PDB entry 6SL0 | electron microscopy, 3.70 A resolution | chains A and B

== Chain A (and B) ==
Name: Serine/threonine-protein kinase Tel1
Source organism: Chaetomium thermophilum (strain DSM 1495 / CBS 144.50 / IMI 039719)
Notes: EC 2.7.11.1; chain B of this document is another copy of the same molecule, construct and numbering; everything in this record applies to it too
UniProt: G0S4S9 (G0S4S9_CHATD); the construct has insertions or renumbered stretches relative to UniProt, so the offset changes along the chain: 1-2847 = UniProt 1-2847; 2867-2944 = UniProt 2848-2925
Sequence (2944 residues; row label = number of the first residue in the row):
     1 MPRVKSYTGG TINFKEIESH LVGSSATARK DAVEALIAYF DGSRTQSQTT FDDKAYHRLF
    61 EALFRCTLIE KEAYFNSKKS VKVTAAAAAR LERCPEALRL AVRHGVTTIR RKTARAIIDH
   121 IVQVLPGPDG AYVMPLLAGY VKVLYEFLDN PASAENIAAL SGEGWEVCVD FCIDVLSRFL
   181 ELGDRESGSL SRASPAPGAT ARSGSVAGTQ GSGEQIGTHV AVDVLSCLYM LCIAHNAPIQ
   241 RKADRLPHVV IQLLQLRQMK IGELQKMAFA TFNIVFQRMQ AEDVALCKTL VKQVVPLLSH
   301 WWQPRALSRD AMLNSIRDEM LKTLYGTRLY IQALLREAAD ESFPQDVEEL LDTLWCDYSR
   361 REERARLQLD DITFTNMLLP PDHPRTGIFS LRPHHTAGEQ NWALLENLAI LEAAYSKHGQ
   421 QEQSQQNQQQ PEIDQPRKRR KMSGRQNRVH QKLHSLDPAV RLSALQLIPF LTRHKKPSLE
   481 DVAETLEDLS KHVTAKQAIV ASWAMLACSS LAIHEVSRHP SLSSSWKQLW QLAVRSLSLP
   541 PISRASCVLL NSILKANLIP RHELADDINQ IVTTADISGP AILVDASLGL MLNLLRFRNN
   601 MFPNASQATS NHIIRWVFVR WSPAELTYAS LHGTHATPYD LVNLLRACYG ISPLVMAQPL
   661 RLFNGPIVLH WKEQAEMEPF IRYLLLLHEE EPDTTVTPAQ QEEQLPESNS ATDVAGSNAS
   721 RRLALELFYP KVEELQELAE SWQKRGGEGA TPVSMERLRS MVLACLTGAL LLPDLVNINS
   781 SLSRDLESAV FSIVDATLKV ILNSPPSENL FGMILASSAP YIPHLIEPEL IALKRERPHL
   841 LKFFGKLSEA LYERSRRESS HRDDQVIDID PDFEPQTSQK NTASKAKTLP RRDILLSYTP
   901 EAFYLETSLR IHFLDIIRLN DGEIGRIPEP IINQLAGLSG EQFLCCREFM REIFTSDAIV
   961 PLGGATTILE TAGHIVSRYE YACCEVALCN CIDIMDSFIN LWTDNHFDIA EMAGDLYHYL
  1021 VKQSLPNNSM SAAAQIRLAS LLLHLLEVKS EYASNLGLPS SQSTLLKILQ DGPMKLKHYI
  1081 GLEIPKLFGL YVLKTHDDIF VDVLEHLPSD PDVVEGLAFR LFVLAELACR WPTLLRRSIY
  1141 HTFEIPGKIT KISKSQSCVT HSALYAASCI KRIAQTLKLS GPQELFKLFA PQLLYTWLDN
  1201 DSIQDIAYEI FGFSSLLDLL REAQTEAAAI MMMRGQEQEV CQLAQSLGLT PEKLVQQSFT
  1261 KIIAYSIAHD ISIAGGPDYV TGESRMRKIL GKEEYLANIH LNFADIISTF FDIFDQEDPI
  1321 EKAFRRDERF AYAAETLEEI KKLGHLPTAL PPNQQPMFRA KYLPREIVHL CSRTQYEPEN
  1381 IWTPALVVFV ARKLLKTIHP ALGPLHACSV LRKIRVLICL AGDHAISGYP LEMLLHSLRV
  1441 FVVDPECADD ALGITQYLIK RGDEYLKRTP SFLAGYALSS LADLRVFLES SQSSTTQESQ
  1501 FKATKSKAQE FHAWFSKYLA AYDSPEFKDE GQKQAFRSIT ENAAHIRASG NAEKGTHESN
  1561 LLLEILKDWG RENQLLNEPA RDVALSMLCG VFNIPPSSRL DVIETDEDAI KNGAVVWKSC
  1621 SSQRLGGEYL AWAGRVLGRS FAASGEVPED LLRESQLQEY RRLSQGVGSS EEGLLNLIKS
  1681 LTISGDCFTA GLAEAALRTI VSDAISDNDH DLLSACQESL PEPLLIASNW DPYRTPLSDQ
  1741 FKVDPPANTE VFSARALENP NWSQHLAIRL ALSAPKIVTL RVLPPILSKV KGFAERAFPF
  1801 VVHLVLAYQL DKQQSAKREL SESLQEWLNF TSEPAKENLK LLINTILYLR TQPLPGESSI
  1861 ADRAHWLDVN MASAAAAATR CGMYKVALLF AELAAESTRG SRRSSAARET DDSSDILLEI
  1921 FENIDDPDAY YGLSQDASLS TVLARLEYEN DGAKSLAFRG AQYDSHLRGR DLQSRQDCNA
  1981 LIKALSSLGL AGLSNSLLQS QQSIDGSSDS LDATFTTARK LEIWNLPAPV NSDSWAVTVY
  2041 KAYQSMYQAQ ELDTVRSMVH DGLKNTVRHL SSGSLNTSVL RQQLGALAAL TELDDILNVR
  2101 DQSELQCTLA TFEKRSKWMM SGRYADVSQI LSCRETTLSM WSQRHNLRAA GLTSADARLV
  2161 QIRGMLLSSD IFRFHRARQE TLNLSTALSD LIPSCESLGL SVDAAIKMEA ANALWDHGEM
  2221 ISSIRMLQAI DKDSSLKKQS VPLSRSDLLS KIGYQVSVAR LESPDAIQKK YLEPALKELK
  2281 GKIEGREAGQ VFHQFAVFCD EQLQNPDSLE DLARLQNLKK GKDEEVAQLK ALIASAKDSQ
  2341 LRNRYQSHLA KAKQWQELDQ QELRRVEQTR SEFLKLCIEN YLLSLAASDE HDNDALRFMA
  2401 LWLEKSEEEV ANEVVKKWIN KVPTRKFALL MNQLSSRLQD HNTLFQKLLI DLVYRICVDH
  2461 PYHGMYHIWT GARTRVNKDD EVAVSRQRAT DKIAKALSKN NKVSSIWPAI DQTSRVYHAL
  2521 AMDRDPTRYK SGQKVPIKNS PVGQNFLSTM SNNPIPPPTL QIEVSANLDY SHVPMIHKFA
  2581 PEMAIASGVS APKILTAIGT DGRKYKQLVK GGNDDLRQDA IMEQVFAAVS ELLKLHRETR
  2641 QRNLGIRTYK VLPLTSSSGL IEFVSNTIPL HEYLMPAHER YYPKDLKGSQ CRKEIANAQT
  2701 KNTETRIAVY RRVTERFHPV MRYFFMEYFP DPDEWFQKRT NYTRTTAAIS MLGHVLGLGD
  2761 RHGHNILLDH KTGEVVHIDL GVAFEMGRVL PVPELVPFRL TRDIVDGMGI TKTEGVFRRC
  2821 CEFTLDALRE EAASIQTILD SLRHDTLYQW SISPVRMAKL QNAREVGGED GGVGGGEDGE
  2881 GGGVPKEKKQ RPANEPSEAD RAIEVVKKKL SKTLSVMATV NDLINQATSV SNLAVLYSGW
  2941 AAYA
Disordered / not traced: 1-13, 23-24, 41-54, 75-84, 127-134, 180-216, 305-311, 338-340, 419-446, 688-714, 744-752, 859-887, 1147-1159, 1271-1281, 1325-1329, 1345-1355, 1744-1749, 1900-1913, 2331-2347, 2474-2481, 2863-2896
Sequence notes: conflict Leu2847 (Phe in G0S4S9); insertion (2848-2866)
Cystine bridges: Cys1408-Cys1447
Ion coordination: Mg2+: Asp2779 (together with ATP-gamma-S)
Ligand contacts: ATP-gamma-S (AGS; phosphothiophosphoric acid-adenylate ester): Ser2587, Pro2592, Leu2608, Lys2610, Tyr2649, Ile2661, Glu2662, Phe2663, Val2664, Pro2669, His2762, His2764, Leu2767, Ile2778

== How chain A and chain B interact ==
Contacting residue pairs (95):
  Asp576(A) - Arg615(B)
  Asp576(A) - Glu726(B)
  Ile577(A) - Glu726(B)
  Arg615(A) - Asp576(B)
  Glu726(A) - Asp576(B)
  Glu726(A) - Ile577(B)
  Ala1937(A) - Ser2222(B)
  Ala1937(A) - Arg2225(B)
  Ser1938(A) - Met2226(B)
  Leu1939(A) - Ser2185(B)
  Leu1939(A) - Leu2214(B)  hydrophobic
  Val1942(A) - Leu2214(B)  hydrophobic
  Val1942(A) - Glu2219(B)
  Val1942(A) - Ser2222(B)
  Arg1945(A) - Glu2219(B)  salt bridge
  Lys1954(A) - His2217(B)  hydrogen bond (side chain-backbone)
  Lys1954(A) - Glu2219(B)  salt bridge
  Ala1957(A) - Gln2179(B)
  Ala1957(A) - Leu2182(B)  hydrophobic
  Gly1960(A) - Leu1990(B)
  Ala1961(A) - Asn2183(B)
  Ala1961(A) - Thr2186(B)
  Asp1964(A) - Gly1989(B)
  Asp1964(A) - Leu1990(B)
  Asp1964(A) - Ala1991(B)  hydrogen bond (side chain-backbone)
  Asp1964(A) - Gly1992(B)  hydrogen bond (side chain-backbone)
  Ser1965(A) - Thr2186(B)
  Ser1965(A) - Asp2190(B)  hydrogen bond
  Arg1968(A) - Lys2020(B)  hydrogen bond (side chain-backbone)
  Arg1968(A) - Leu2021(B)
  Arg1970(A) - Leu2021(B)
  Arg1970(A) - Glu2022(B)  hydrogen bond (side chain-backbone)
  Leu1981(A) - Leu1993(B)  hydrophobic
  Gly1989(A) - Asp1964(B)
  Leu1990(A) - Gly1960(B)
  Leu1990(A) - Asp1964(B)
  Ala1991(A) - Asp1964(B)  hydrogen bond (backbone-side chain)
  Gly1992(A) - Asp1964(B)  hydrogen bond (backbone-side chain)
  Leu1993(A) - Leu1981(B)  hydrophobic
  Ser1996(A) - Ser1996(B)
  Lys2020(A) - Arg1968(B)  hydrogen bond (backbone-side chain)
  Leu2021(A) - Arg1968(B)
  Leu2021(A) - Arg1970(B)
  Glu2022(A) - Arg1970(B)  hydrogen bond (backbone-side chain)
  Gln2179(A) - Ala1957(B)
  Leu2182(A) - Ala1957(B)  hydrophobic
  Asn2183(A) - Ala1961(B)
  Ser2185(A) - Leu1939(B)
  Thr2186(A) - Ala1961(B)
  Thr2186(A) - Ser1965(B)
  Asp2190(A) - Ser1965(B)  hydrogen bond
  Leu2214(A) - Leu1939(B)  hydrophobic
  Leu2214(A) - Val1942(B)  hydrophobic
  His2217(A) - Lys1954(B)  hydrogen bond (backbone-side chain)
  Glu2219(A) - Val1942(B)
  Glu2219(A) - Arg1945(B)  salt bridge
  Glu2219(A) - Lys1954(B)  salt bridge
  Met2220(A) - Met2917(B)  hydrophobic
  Ser2222(A) - Ala1937(B)
  Ser2222(A) - Val1942(B)
  Arg2225(A) - Ala1937(B)
  Met2226(A) - Ser1938(B)
  Ala2259(A) - Met2917(B)  hydrophobic
  Ala2259(A) - Ala2918(B)
  Ala2259(A) - Asn2921(B)  hydrogen bond (backbone-side chain)
  Arg2260(A) - Leu2914(B)
  Arg2260(A) - Ala2918(B)
  Arg2260(A) - Asn2921(B)
  Arg2260(A) - Asp2922(B)  salt bridge
  Arg2260(A) - Asn2925(B)
  Leu2261(A) - Asn2921(B)
  Leu2261(A) - Asn2925(B)
  Glu2310(A) - Lys2908(B)  salt bridge
  Arg2314(A) - Arg2788(B)
  Arg2314(A) - Pro2793(B)
  Arg2314(A) - Leu2795(B)
  Gln2354(A) - Thr2700(B)
  Trp2355(A) - Pro2791(B)  hydrophobic
  Thr2700(A) - Gln2354(B)
  Arg2788(A) - Arg2314(B)
  Pro2791(A) - Trp2355(B)  hydrophobic
  Pro2793(A) - Arg2314(B)
  Leu2795(A) - Arg2314(B)
  Lys2908(A) - Glu2310(B)  salt bridge
  Leu2914(A) - Arg2260(B)
  Met2917(A) - Met2220(B)  hydrophobic
  Met2917(A) - Ala2259(B)  hydrophobic
  Ala2918(A) - Ala2259(B)
  Ala2918(A) - Arg2260(B)
  Asn2921(A) - Ala2259(B)  hydrogen bond (side chain-backbone)
  Asn2921(A) - Arg2260(B)
  Asn2921(A) - Leu2261(B)
  Asp2922(A) - Arg2260(B)  salt bridge
  Asn2925(A) - Arg2260(B)
  Asn2925(A) - Leu2261(B)
Also at the interface, not in a pair above, chain A (81 interface residues in all): Leu1956, Phe1958, Gln1962, Tyr1963, His1966, Leu1967, Leu1997, Ile2023, Ala2187, Ala2210, Ile2221, Val2258, Glu2262, Ser2263, Leu2358, Gln2361, Glu2362, Arg2365, Gln2699, Lys2701, Asn2702, Thr2703
Also at the interface, not in a pair above, chain B (81 interface residues in all): Leu1956, Phe1958, Gln1962, Tyr1963, His1966, Leu1967, Leu1997, Ile2023, Ala2187, Ala2210, Ile2221, Val2258, Glu2262, Ser2263, Leu2358, Gln2361, Glu2362, Arg2365, Gln2699, Lys2701, Asn2702, Thr2703

== In short ==
Chain A and chain B each contribute 81 residues to their interface; the contacts include 14 hydrogen bonds and
8 salt bridges. Polar contacts include Arg1945(A)-Glu2219(B), Lys1954(A)-Glu2219(B) and Arg2260(A)-Asp2922(B).
Ligands of chain A: ATP-gamma-S.
Chain A and chain B are both Serine/threonine-protein kinase Tel1 (Chaetomium thermophilum (strain DSM 1495 /
CBS 144.50 / IMI 039719)); the structure, Complete CtTel1 dimer with C2 symmetry, was determined by electron
microscopy, deposited together with 6SKY, 6SKZ and 6SL1.
